PDB entry 8TCL | X-ray diffraction, 1.95 A resolution | chain B

== Chain B ==
Name: p51 subunit
Organism: HIV whole-genome vector AA1305#18
Notes: EC 2.7.7.49; engineered mutation(s): E203S
Sequence (343 residues; each row starts with the number of its first residue; note: 84 numbers in that range are skipped by the numbering (no residue carries them; nothing is unmodelled there); numbers below 1 keep their minus sign (Ser-8 is residue -8)):
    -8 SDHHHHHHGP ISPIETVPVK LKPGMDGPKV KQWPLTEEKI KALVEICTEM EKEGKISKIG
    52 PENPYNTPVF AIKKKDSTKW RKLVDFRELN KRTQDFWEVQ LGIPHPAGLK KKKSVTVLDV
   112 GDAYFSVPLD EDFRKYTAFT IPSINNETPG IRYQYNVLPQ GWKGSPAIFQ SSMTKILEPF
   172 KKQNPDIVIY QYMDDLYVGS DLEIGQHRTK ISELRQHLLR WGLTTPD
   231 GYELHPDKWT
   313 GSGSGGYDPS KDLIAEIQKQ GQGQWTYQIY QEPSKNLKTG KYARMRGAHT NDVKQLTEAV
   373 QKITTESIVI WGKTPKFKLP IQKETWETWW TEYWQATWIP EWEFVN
Unresolved in the structure: -8 to -1, 64-69, 89-93, 313-317, 323, 418
Small-molecule neighbours:
  - picric acid (TNF), molecule 1: Lys20, Val21, Lys22, Gln23, Asn54, Pro55, Tyr56, Asn57, Thr131, Thr139, Pro140, Gly141, Arg143
  - picric acid (TNF), molecule 2: Lys20, Lys22, Pro140
  - picric acid (TNF), molecule 3: Lys22, Gln23, Thr131, Ile132, Pro133, Ser134, Asn137, Glu138, Thr139, Pro140, Gly141
Reported in the primary citation:
  - binding site for picric acid: Lys20, Lys22, Arg143

== In short ==
Bound to chain B: 3 copies of picric acid. From the paper: a binding site for picric acid at Lys20, Lys22 and
Arg143.
Chain B is p51 subunit (HIV whole-genome vector AA1305#18); the structure, Crystal Structure of modified HIV
reverse transcriptase p51 domain (FPC2) with picrate bound, was determined by X-ray diffraction, deposited
together with 8TCJ, 8TCK and 8TCM.
